1HXF - chains H and I of the 3 polymer chains in the assembly; structure by X-ray diffraction, 2.10 A resolution.

== Chain H ==
Protein: Thrombin
From: Homo sapiens
Notes: EC 3.4.21.5
Reference sequence: P00734 (THRB_HUMAN); the construct lacks a stretch of the UniProt sequence and is renumbered around it, so the offset changes along the chain: 16-36 = UniProt 364-384; 37-60 = UniProt 386-409; 61-77 = UniProt 419-435; 78-97 = UniProt 437-456; 7 more segments
Chain sequence (259 residues; each row starts with the number of its first residue; note: 4 numbers in that range are skipped by the numbering (no residue carries them; nothing is unmodelled there); a row labelled like 60A-60I holds insertion residues (60A, then the next letters in order)):
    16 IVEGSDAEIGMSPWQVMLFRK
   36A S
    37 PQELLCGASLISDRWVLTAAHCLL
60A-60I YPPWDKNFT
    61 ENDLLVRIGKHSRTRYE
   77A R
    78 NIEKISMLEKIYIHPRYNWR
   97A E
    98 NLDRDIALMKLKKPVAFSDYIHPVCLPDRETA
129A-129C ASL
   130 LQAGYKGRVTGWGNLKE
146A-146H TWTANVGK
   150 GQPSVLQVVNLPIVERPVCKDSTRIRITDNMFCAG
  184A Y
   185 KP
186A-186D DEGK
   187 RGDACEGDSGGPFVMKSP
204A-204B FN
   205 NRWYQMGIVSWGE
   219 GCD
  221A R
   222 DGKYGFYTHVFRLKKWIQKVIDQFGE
Disordered / not traced: 146A-146H, 245-247
Disulfide bonds: Cys42-Cys58, Cys168-Cys182, Cys191-Cys220
UniProt features mapped onto this chain:
  - region: Ala183 to Val200 (High affinity receptor-binding region which is also known as the TP508 peptide)
  - active site (Charge relay system): His57, Asp102, Ser195
  - glycosylation: Asn60G (N-linked (GlcNAc...) (complex) asparagine)

== Chain I ==
Protein: Hirudin variant
From: Hirudo medicinalis
Reference sequence: P01050 (ITH1_HIRME); numbering as in UniProt (aligned over 55-64)
Chain sequence (10 residues; row label = number of the first residue in the row):
    55 DFEEIPGEYL

== Chain H / chain I interface ==
Contacting residue pairs (20):
  Phe34(H) - Phe56(I)  hydrophobic
  Lys36(H) - Leu64(I)
  Gln38(H) - Glu57(I)
  Gln38(H) - Ile59(I)
  Leu40(H) - Phe56(I)
  Leu65(H) - Ile59(I)  hydrophobic
  Leu65(H) - Tyr63(I)
  Arg73(H) - Asp55(I)  salt bridge
  Arg73(H) - Phe56(I)
  Thr74(H) - Asp55(I)
  Thr74(H) - Phe56(I)
  Thr74(H) - Glu57(I)  hydrogen bond (backbone-backbone)
  Arg75(H) - Glu57(I)
  Tyr76(H) - Glu57(I)  hydrogen bond (backbone-side chain)
  Tyr76(H) - Glu58(I)
  Tyr76(H) - Ile59(I)  hydrophobic
  Tyr76(H) - Pro60(I)
  Tyr76(H) - Tyr63(I)
  Ile82(H) - Tyr63(I)  hydrophobic
  Met84(H) - Tyr63(I)
Also at the interface, not in a pair above, chain H (14 interface residues in all): Glu39, Arg67, Glu80

== In short ==
Chain H and chain I form an interface of 14 and 8 residues respectively, with 2 hydrogen bonds and 1 salt
bridge. Polar contacts include Arg73(H)-Asp55(I), Tyr76(H)-Glu57(I) and Thr74(H)-Glu57(I). From UniProt: 3
active-site residues on chain H.
Chain H is Thrombin (Homo sapiens) and chain I is Hirudin variant (Hirudo medicinalis); the structure, Human
thrombin complex with hirudin variant, was determined by X-ray diffraction together with 1HXE from the same
study.
